Entry 1H2T (X-ray diffraction, 2.10 A resolution); this record covers chains C and Z.

== Chain C ==
Name: 80 kDa nuclear cap binding protein
Source organism: Homo sapiens
Notes: fragment: mif4g domain, residues 20-653, 701-790
Reference sequence: Q09161 (CB80_HUMAN); numbering as in UniProt; present here: 20-652, 702-790
Amino-acid sequence (723 residues; row label = number of the first residue in the row; note: 48 numbers in that range are skipped by the numbering (no residue carries them; nothing is unmodelled there)):
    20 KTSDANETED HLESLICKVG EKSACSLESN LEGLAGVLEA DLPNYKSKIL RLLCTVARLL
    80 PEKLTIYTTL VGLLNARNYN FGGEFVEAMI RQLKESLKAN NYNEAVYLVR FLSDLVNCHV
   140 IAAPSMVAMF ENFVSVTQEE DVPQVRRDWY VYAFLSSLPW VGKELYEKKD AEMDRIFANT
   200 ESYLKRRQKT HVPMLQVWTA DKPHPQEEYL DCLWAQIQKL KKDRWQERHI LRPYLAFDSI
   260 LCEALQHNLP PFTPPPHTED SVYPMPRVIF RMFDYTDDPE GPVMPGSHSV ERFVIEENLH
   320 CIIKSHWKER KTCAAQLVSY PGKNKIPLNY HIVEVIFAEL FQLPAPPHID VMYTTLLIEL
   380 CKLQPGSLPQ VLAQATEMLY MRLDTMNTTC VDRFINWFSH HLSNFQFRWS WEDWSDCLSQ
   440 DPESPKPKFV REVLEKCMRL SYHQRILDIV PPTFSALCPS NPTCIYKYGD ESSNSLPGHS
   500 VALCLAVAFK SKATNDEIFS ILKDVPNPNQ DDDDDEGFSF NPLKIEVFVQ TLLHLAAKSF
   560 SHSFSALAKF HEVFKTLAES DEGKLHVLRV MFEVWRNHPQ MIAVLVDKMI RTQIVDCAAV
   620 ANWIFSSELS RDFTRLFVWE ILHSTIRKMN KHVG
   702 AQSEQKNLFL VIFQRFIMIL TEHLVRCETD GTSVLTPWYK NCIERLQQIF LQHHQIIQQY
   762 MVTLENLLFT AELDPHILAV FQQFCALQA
Not modelled in the structure: 20-28, 528-537
Construct notes: engineered mutation Ser-479 (Ala in Q09161)
UniProt features mapped onto this chain:
  - modified residue: Thr-21 (Phosphothreonine), Ser-22 (Phosphoserine), Ser-201 (Phosphoserine), Lys-204 (N6-acetyllysine)
  - mutagenesis: Thr-21 to Ser-22 (Reduced phosphorylation by RPS6KB1. Abolishes phosphorylation by RPS6KB1; when associated with A-7)

== Chain Z ==
Name: 20 kDa nuclear cap binding protein
Source organism: Homo sapiens
Reference sequence: P52298 (CB20_HUMAN); numbering as in UniProt (aligned over 1-156)
Amino-acid sequence (156 residues; row label = number of the first residue in the row):
     1 MSGGLLKALR SDSYVELSQY RDQHFRGDNE EQEKLLKKSC TLYVGNLSFY TTEEQIYELF
    61 SKSGDIKKII MGLDKMKKTA CGFCFVEYYS RADAENAMRY INGTRLDDRI IRTDWDAGFK
   121 EGRQYGRGRS GGQVRDEYRQ DYDAGRGGYG KLAQNQ
Not modelled in the structure: 1-4, 151-156
UniProt features mapped onto this chain:
  - binding site (mRNA): Tyr-20, Tyr-43, Arg-112 to Asp-116, Arg-123 to Arg-127, Gln-133, Val-134
  - modified residue: Ser-2 (N-acetylserine), Ser-13 (Phosphoserine), Ser-18 (Phosphoserine), Arg-146 (Omega-N-methylarginine)
  - mutagenesis: Tyr-20 (Y20A: Abolishes mRNA cap-binding; Y20F: Strongly impairs mRNA cap-binding), Phe-25 (F25A: Does not affect mRNA cap-binding), Tyr-43 (Y43A: Abolishes mRNA cap-binding; Y43F: Does not affect mRNA cap-binding), Asn-46 (N46A: Does not affect mRNA cap-binding), Phe-83 (F83A: Abolishes mRNA cap-binding), Phe-85 (F85A: Impairs mRNA cap-binding), Arg-112 (R112A/T: Does not affect mRNA cap-binding), Asp-114 (D114A: Does not affect mRNA cap-binding), Asp-116 (D116A: Abolishes mRNA cap-binding), Phe-119 (F119A: Does not affect mRNA cap-binding), Tyr-138 (Y138A: Does not affect mRNA cap-binding)
Small-molecule neighbours: 7N-methyl-8-hydroguanosine-5'-monophosphate / GDP: Tyr-20, Asp-22, Tyr-43, Phe-83, Phe-85, Arg-112, Asp-114, Trp-115, Asp-116, Arg-123, Tyr-125, Gly-126, Arg-127, Gly-128, Gly-132, Gln-133, Val-134, Arg-135, Tyr-138
Reported in the primary citation:
  - binding site for 7N-methyl-8-hydroguanosine-5'-monophosphate: Tyr-43, Phe-83, Arg-112, Asp-114, Trp-115, Asp-116, Arg-123, Arg-127, Gln-133, Val-134
  - conformationally variable residues (order/disorder transition, side-chain flip): Leu-5 to Asn-29, Phe-49, Arg-112, Asp-114, Gly-126 to Leu-152
  - binding site for the ligand GDP: Tyr-20, Arg-127, Tyr-138
  - contacts within the chain: Asp-22/Arg-127 (salt bridge), Phe-85/Arg-123, Asp-116/Arg-123 (salt bridge)
  - mutagenesis - D116A: decreased binding to m7G-capped-RNA (citing earlier work)
  - mutagenesis - R112T: unchanged binding to capped RNA

== How chain C and chain Z interact ==
Residue-residue contacts (63):
  Glu-32(C) / Leu-6(Z)
  Glu-32(C) / Lys-7(Z)  hydrogen bond (side chain-backbone)
  Cys-36(C) / Leu-6(Z)  hydrophobic
  Thr-74(C) / Leu-6(Z)
  Arg-77(C) / Leu-5(Z)
  Leu-78(C) / Leu-5(Z)
  Leu-78(C) / Leu-9(Z)  hydrophobic
  Leu-79(C) / Leu-6(Z)  hydrophobic
  Leu-79(C) / Leu-9(Z)  hydrophobic
  Ser-324(C) / Leu-9(Z)
  Trp-326(C) / Tyr-100(Z)  hydrogen bond (backbone-side chain)
  Lys-327(C) / Leu-9(Z)  hydrogen bond (side chain-backbone)
  Lys-327(C) / Arg-10(Z)
  Lys-327(C) / Ser-11(Z)
  Lys-327(C) / Asp-12(Z)
  Lys-327(C) / Arg-99(Z)
  Lys-327(C) / Tyr-100(Z)
  Glu-328(C) / Ser-11(Z)  hydrogen bond
  Glu-328(C) / Asp-12(Z)  hydrogen bond (side chain-backbone)
  Glu-328(C) / Ser-13(Z)  hydrogen bond
  Glu-328(C) / Tyr-14(Z)
  Arg-329(C) / Tyr-14(Z)
  Arg-329(C) / Arg-99(Z)  hydrogen bond (side chain-backbone)
  Arg-329(C) / Tyr-100(Z)
  Arg-329(C) / Asn-102(Z)  hydrogen bond (side chain-backbone)
  Arg-329(C) / Gly-103(Z)
  Lys-330(C) / Tyr-14(Z)
  Ile-368(C) / Lys-62(Z)
  Ile-368(C) / Ser-63(Z)
  Ile-368(C) / Asn-96(Z)
  Ile-368(C) / Tyr-100(Z)  hydrophobic
  Val-370(C) / Lys-62(Z)
  Met-371(C) / Tyr-100(Z)  hydrophobic
  Thr-374(C) / Tyr-100(Z)  hydrogen bond (side chain-backbone)
  Asn-415(C) / Lys-62(Z)
  His-419(C) / Leu-59(Z)
  His-419(C) / Lys-62(Z)
  Ser-422(C) / Arg-105(Z)
  Asn-423(C) / Thr-104(Z)
  Asn-423(C) / Arg-105(Z)  hydrogen bond (side chain-backbone)
  Gln-425(C) / Asp-108(Z)  hydrogen bond
  Lys-455(C) / Glu-58(Z)  salt bridge
  Arg-458(C) / Gln-55(Z)
  Arg-458(C) / Glu-58(Z)  salt bridge
  Leu-459(C) / Gln-55(Z)
  Leu-459(C) / Glu-58(Z)
  Leu-459(C) / Asp-107(Z)
  Ser-460(C) / Gln-55(Z)  hydrogen bond (backbone-side chain)
  Tyr-461(C) / Tyr-50(Z)  hydrophobic
  Ser-558(C) / Glu-53(Z)
  Ser-558(C) / Glu-54(Z)
  Phe-559(C) / Glu-53(Z)  hydrogen bond (backbone-side chain)
  Phe-559(C) / Glu-54(Z)  hydrogen bond (backbone-side chain)
  Phe-559(C) / Tyr-57(Z)  hydrophobic
  Ser-560(C) / Glu-53(Z)  hydrogen bond
  Ser-560(C) / Ile-69(Z)
  Phe-563(C) / Tyr-57(Z)
  Gln-599(C) / Glu-54(Z)  hydrogen bond (side chain-backbone)
  Gln-599(C) / Tyr-57(Z)
  Gln-599(C) / Glu-58(Z)
  Lys-607(C) / Lys-67(Z)  hydrogen bond (side chain-backbone)
  Arg-610(C) / Asp-65(Z)
  Arg-610(C) / Tyr-89(Z)
Interface residues without a listed pair, chain C (39 interface residues in all): Val-75, Glu-378, Val-603, Ser-643, Arg-646, Lys-650
Interface residues without a listed pair, chain Z (33 interface residues in all): Ile-101, Leu-106
The authors on this interface:
  - interface residues, chain Z: Leu-5(Z)

== In short ==
The interface between chain C and chain Z involves 39 residues on one side and 33 on the other, with 17
hydrogen bonds and 2 salt bridges. Polar contacts include Lys-455(C)/Glu-58(Z), Arg-458(C)/Glu-58(Z) and
Glu-32(C)/Lys-7(Z). The paper reports a binding site for 7N-methyl-8-hydroguanosine-5'-monophosphate at
Tyr-43(Z), Phe-83(Z) and Arg-112(Z) among others; D116A of chain Z reduces binding to m7G-capped-RNA.
Here chain C is 80 kDa nuclear cap binding protein and chain Z is 20 kDa nuclear cap binding protein, both
from Homo sapiens. Entry 1H2T (Structure of the human nuclear cap-binding-complex (CBC) in complex with a cap
analogue m7GpppG) was determined by X-ray diffraction, deposited together with 1H2U and 1H2V.
